PDB entry 5TI9 | X-ray diffraction, 2.50 A resolution | chains B and C of the 4 polymer chains in the assembly

# Chain B (and C)
Name: Tryptophan 2,3-dioxygenase
Organism: Homo sapiens
Notes: EC 1.13.11.11; chain C of this document is another copy of the same molecule, construct and numbering; everything in this record applies to it too
UniProtKB: P48775 (T23O_HUMAN); residue numbers follow UniProt; this construct covers 18-389
Chain sequence (380 residues; numbered 17 to 396; the number before each row is that of its first residue):
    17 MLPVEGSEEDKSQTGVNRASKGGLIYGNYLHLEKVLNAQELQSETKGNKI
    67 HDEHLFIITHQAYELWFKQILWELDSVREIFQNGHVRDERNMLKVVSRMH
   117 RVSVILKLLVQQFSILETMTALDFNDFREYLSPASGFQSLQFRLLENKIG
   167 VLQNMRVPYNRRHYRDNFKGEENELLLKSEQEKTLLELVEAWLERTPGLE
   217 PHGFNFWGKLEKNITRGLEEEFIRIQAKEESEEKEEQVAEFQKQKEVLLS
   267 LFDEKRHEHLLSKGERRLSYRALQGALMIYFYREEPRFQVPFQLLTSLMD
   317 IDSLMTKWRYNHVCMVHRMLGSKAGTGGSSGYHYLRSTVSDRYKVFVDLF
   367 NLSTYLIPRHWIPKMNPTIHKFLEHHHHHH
Disordered / not traced: 17-37, 173-180, 382-396 (chain C: 17-39, 171-180, 241-256, 392-396)
Differences from the reference sequence: initiating methionine (17); expression tag (390-396)
Bound ions: heme Fe: H328 (together with oxygen molecule)
Ligand contacts:
  - heme / oxygen molecule: F72, T75, H76, Y79, F83, F129, L132, M135, F140, S151, G152, F153, S155, F158, R159, E162, W324, R325, H328, M331, V332, M335, L336, G341, T342, G343, G344, S345, G347, Y350, L351, T354
  - tryptophan (TRP), molecule 1: F72, H76, F140, R144, L147, A150, S151, G152, L336, G341, T342
  - tryptophan (TRP), molecule 2: V102, R103, E105, W208, R211, T212, P213, I295, R303, F304, P307
Curated features (UniProtKB/Swiss-Prot):
  - binding site (substrate): F72 to H76, R144, T342
  - binding site (heme): H328
  - natural variant: M108 (M108I: In HYPTRP)
  - mutagenesis: Y42 (Y42A: Reduces enzyme activity by 99%), Y45 (Y45A: Reduces enzyme activity by 99%), F72 (F72A: Abolishes enzyme activity), H76 (H76A: Abolishes enzyme activity), F140 (F140A: Reduces enzyme activity by 99%), R144 (R144A: Reduces enzyme activity by 99%), S151 (S151A: Reduces enzyme activity by 90%), Y175 (Y175G: Reduces enzyme activity), H328 (H328A: Abolishes enzyme activity)
What the authors report for this chain:
  - binding site for oxygen molecule: G152
  - binding site for tryptophan: Y42, Y45, H76, R103, E105, W208, R211, P213
  - mutagenesis - Y175G (6-fold): decreased catalytic activity
  - mutagenesis - Y175G (100-fold): decreased binding to 8 mM NFK
  - mutagenesis - W208V/R211L: abolished binding to tryptophan
  - post-translational modification sites: K110, K185, K194, K259
  - mutagenesis - E105L/W208V/R211L: unchanged catalytic activity on tryptophan

# Chain B / chain C interface
Pairs across the interface - 23 pairs, chain B then chain C:
  E105(B) - Q305(C)  hydrogen bond (backbone-side chain)
  R106(B) - E300(C)
  R106(B) - E301(C)  salt bridge
  R106(B) - Q305(C)  hydrogen bond (backbone-side chain)
  L109(B) - R299(C)
  L109(B) - Q305(C)
  L109(B) - Q309(C)
  K110(B) - E300(C)
  R299(B) - L109(C)
  E300(B) - R106(C)  salt bridge
  E300(B) - K110(C)
  E301(B) - R106(C)  salt bridge
  P302(B) - R106(C)
  P302(B) - H391(C)
  R303(B) - H391(C)
  Q305(B) - E105(C)  hydrogen bond (side chain-backbone)
  Q305(B) - R106(C)  hydrogen bond (side chain-backbone)
  Q305(B) - M108(C)
  Q305(B) - L109(C)
  Q305(B) - V306(C)
  V306(B) - Q305(C)
  V306(B) - V306(C)  hydrophobic
  Q309(B) - Q309(C)  hydrogen bond
Other interface residues (no listed pair), chain B (15 interface residues in all): N107, M108, F308
Other interface residues (no listed pair), chain C (17 interface residues in all): N107, V112, P302, F308, H386

# Summary
Chain B and chain C form an interface of 15 and 17 residues respectively; the contacts include 5 hydrogen
bonds and 3 salt bridges. Polar pairs include R106(B)-E301(C), E300(B)-R106(C) and E105(B)-Q305(C). The paper
reports a binding site for tryptophan at Y42(B), Y45(B) and H76(B) among others; Y175G of chain B reduces
catalytic activity; 3 substitutions were tested in all.
Chain B and chain C are both Tryptophan 2,3-dioxygenase (Homo sapiens); the structure, Crystal structure of
human TDO in complex with Trp and dioxygen, Northeast Structural Genomics Consortium Target ..., was
determined by X-ray diffraction (same publication as 5TIA).
